6OER - chains D and G of the 9 polymer chains in the assembly; structure by electron microscopy, 3.29 A resolution.

Chain D:
Protein: V(D)J recombination-activating protein 2
From: Mus musculus
Reference sequence: P21784 (RAG2_MOUSE); residues 1-527 here = UniProt positions 1-527
Amino-acid sequence (527 residues; each row starts with the number of its first residue):
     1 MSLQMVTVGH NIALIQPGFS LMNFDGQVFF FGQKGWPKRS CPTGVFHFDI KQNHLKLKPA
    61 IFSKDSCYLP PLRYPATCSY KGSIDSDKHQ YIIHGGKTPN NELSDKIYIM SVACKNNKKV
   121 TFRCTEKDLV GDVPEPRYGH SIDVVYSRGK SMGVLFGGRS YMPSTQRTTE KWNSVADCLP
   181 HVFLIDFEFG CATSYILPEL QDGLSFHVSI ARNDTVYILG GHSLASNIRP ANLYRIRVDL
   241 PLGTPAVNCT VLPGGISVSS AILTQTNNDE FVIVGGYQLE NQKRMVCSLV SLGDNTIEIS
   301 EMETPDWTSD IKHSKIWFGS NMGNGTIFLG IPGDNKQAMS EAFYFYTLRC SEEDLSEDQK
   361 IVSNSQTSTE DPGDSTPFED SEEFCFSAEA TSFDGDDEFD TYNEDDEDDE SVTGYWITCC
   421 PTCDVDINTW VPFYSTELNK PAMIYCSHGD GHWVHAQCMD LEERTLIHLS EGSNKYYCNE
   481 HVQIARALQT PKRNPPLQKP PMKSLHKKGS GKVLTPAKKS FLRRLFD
Disordered / not traced: 83-87, 352-527
UniProt features mapped onto this chain:
  - zinc finger: Trp416 to Ile484 (PHD-type)
  - binding site (Zn(2+)): Cys419, Cys423, Cys446, His452, His455, Cys458, Cys478, His481

Chain G:
Molecule: 61-nt DNA strand
Sequence (61 nucleotides; row label = number of the first residue in the row):
     1 CGGGTTTTTG TCTGGCTTCA CACTTGATTT GCATCACTGT TTAAGACAGG CCAGATCCAG
    61 G
Disordered / not traced: 58-61

Interface between chain D and chain G:
Contacting residue pairs - 6 pairs, chain D then chain G:
  Lys38(D) with DG45(G), salt bridge to the phosphate
  Arg39(D) with DA46(G), hydrogen bond to the phosphate; DC47(G), salt bridge to the phosphate
  Ser40(D) with DA46(G), phosphate contact
  Asn117(D) with DA55(G), hydrogen bond to the phosphate; DT56(G), hydrogen bond to the phosphate

In short:
Chain D and chain G form an interface of 4 and 5 residues respectively, with 3 hydrogen bonds and 2 salt
bridges. Polar contacts include Arg39(D)-DA46(G), Asn117(D)-DA55(G) and Asn117(D)-DT56(G). Curated annotation
(UniProt) lists 8 Zn2+-binding residues on chain D.
Chain D is V(D)J recombination-activating protein 2 (Mus musculus) and chain G is a 61-nt DNA strand; the
structure, Cryo-EM structure of mouse RAG1/2 NFC complex (DNA2), was determined by electron microscopy (same
publication as 6OEM, 6OEN, 6OEO, 6OEP, 6OEQ and 6V0V).
